2ZMI - chains A and C; structure by X-ray diffraction, 1.70 A resolution.

Chain A:
Protein: Vitamin D3 receptor
From: Rattus norvegicus
Notes: fragment: ligand binding domain; engineered mutation(s): Deletion UNP residues 165-211
UniProt: P13053 (VDR_RAT); numbering as in UniProt; present here: 116-159, 207-423
Amino-acid sequence (271 residues; row label = number of the first residue in the row; note: 47 numbers in that range are skipped by the numbering (no residue carries them; nothing is unmodelled there)):
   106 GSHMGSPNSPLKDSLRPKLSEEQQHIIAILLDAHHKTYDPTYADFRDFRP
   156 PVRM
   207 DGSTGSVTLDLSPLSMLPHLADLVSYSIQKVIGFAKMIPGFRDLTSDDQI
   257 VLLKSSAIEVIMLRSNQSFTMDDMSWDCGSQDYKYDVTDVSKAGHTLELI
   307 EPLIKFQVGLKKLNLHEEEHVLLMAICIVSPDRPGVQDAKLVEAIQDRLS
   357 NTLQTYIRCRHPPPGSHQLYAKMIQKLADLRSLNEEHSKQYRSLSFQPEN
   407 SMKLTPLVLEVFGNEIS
Disordered / not traced: 106-120, 207-217, 421-423
Differences from the reference sequence: expression tag (106-115)
Curated features (UniProtKB/Swiss-Prot):
  - region: Lys242 to Lys260 (Interaction with coactivator LXXLL motif)
  - motif: Pro412 to Asn420 (9aaTAD)
  - binding site (calcitriol): Tyr143, Ser233, Arg270, Ser274, His301, His393
Ligand contacts: TT2 ((1R,3R,7E,17beta)-17-{(1S,2E,5R)-5-hydroxy-1-methyl-5-[(3S,5S,7S)-tricyclo[3.3.1.1~3,7~]dec-1-yl]pent-2-en-1-yl}-2-methylidene-9,10-secoestra-5,7-diene-1,3-diol): Tyr143, Tyr147, Phe150, Leu223, Leu226, Ala227, Leu229, Val230, Ser233, Ile264, Ile267, Met268, Arg270, Ser271, Ser274, Trp282, Cys284, Tyr291, Val296, Ala299, His301, Leu305, Leu309, His393, Tyr397, Leu400, Leu410, Val414

Chain C:
Protein: Mediator of RNA polymerase II transcription subunit 1
Notes: fragment: drip 205 nr2 box peptide
UniProt: A1L0Z0 (MED1_XENTR); residues 625-637 here correspond to UniProt positions 624-636 (UniProt number = residue number - 1)
Amino-acid sequence (13 residues; row label = number of the first residue in the row):
   625 KNHPMLMNLLKDN
Disordered / not traced: 636-637
Curated features (UniProtKB/Swiss-Prot):
  - motif: Leu630 to Leu634 (LXXLL motif 2)

How chain A and chain C interact:
Contacting residue pairs (21; chain A residue first):
  Ile238(A) with Leu630(C), hydrophobic; Leu633(C), hydrophobic
  Lys242(A) with Leu633(C), hydrogen bond (side chain-backbone); Leu634(C)
  Phe247(A) with Leu634(C), hydrophobic
  Ser252(A) with Met631(C), hydrogen bond
  Gln255(A) with Leu634(C)
  Ile256(A) with His627(C); Leu630(C), hydrophobic; Met631(C), hydrophobic; Leu634(C), hydrophobic
  Leu259(A) with Leu634(C), hydrophobic
  Lys260(A) with His627(C); Leu630(C)
  Pro412(A) with Met629(C), hydrophobic
  Leu413(A) with Met629(C); Leu633(C), hydrophobic
  Glu416(A) with His627(C); Pro628(C); Met629(C), hydrogen bond (side chain-backbone); Leu630(C), hydrogen bond (side chain-backbone)
Interface residues without a listed pair, chain A (12 interface residues in all): Gln235
Interface residues without a listed pair, chain C (8 interface residues in all): Lys635

Overview:
12 residues of chain A face 8 of chain C across their interface, with 4 hydrogen bonds. Polar contacts include
Lys242(A)-Leu633(C), Ser252(A)-Met631(C) and Glu416(A)-Met629(C). Bound to chain A: compound TT2. From
UniProt: 6 calcitriol-binding residues on chain A.
Chain A is Vitamin D3 receptor (Rattus norvegicus) and chain C is Mediator of RNA polymerase II transcription
subunit 1; the structure, Crystal Structure of Rat Vitamin D Receptor Bound to Adamantyl Vitamin D Analogs:
Structural Basis for ..., was determined by X-ray diffraction (same publication as 2ZMH and 2ZMJ).
